Entry 1J5E (X-ray diffraction, 3.05 A resolution); this record covers chains A and N of the 21 polymer chains in the assembly.

# Chain A
Molecule: 16S ribosomal RNA
Organism: Thermus thermophilus
Sequence (1522 nucleotides; numbered 0 to 1544 plus 19 insertion-coded residues; 42 numbers in that range are skipped by the numbering (no residue carries them; nothing is unmodelled there); the number before each row is that of its first residue; a row labelled like 190A-190L holds insertion residues (190A, then the next letters in order); numbering starts at 0):
     0 UUUGUUGGAG AGUUUGAUCC UGGCUCAGGG UGAACGCUGG CGGCGUGCCU AAGACAUGCA
    60 AGUCGUGCGG G
    73 CCGCGGGGUU UU
    88 ACUCCG
    95 UGGUC
   101 AGCGGCGGAC GGGUGAGUAA CGCGUGGGU
  129A G
   130 ACCUACCCGG AAGAGGGGGA CAACCCGGGG AAACUCGGGC UAAUCCCCCA UGUGGACCCG
   190 C
190A-190L CCCUUGGGGUGU
   191 GUCCAAAGGG CUUU
   216 GCCCGCUUCC GGAUGGGCCC GCGUCCCAUC AGCUAGUUGG UGGGGUAAUG GCCCACCAAG
   276 GCGACGACGG GUAGCCGGUC UGAGAGGAUG GCCGGCCACA GGGGCACUGA GACACGGGCC
   336 CCACUCCUAC GGGAGGCAGC AGUUAGGAAU CUUCCGCAAU GGGCGCAAGC CUGACGGAGC
   396 GACGCCGCUU GGAGGAAGAA GCCCUUCGGG GUGUAAACUC CUGAA
   442 CCCGGGACGA AACCCCCGAC GA
   474 GGGGACUGAC GGUACCGGG
   494 GUAAUAGCGC CGGCCAACUC CGUGCCAGCA GCCGCGGUAA UACGGAGGGC GCGAGCGUUA
   554 CCCGGAUUCA CUGGGCGUAA AGGGCGUGUA GGCGGCCUGG GGCGUCCCAU GUGAAAGACC
   614 ACGGCUCAAC CGUGGGGGAG CGUGGGAUAC GCUCAGGCUA GACGGUGGGA GAGGGUGGUG
   674 GAAUUCCCGG AGUAGCGGUG AAAUGCGCAG AUACCGGGAG GAACGCCGAU GGCGAAGGCA
   734 GCCACCUGGU CCACCCGUGA CGCUGAGGCG CGAAAGCGUG GGGAGCAAAC CGGAUUAGAU
   794 ACCCGGGUAG UCCACGCCCU AAACGAUGCG CGCUAGGUCU CUGGGUCU
   848 CCUGGGGGCC GAAGCUAACG CGUUAAGCGC GCCGCCUGGG GAGUACGGCC GCAAGGCUGA
   908 AACUCAAAGG AAUUGACGGG GGCCCGCACA AGCGGUGGAG CAUGUGGUUU AAUUCGAAGC
   968 AACGCGAAGA ACCUUACCAG GCCUUGACAU GCUAGG
 1003A G
  1004 AACCCGGGUG AAAGCCUGGG GUGCCCC
1030A-1030D GCGA
  1031 GGGGAGCCCU AGCACAGGUG CUGCAUGGCC GUCGUCAGCU CGUGCCGUGA GGUGUUGGGU
  1091 UAAGUCCCGC AACGAGCGCA ACCCCCGCCG UUAGUUGCCA GCGGUUCGGC CGGGCACUCU
  1151 AACGGGACUG CCCGCGAAA
  1171 GCGGGAGGAA GGAGGGGACG ACGUCUGGUC AGCAUGGCCC UUACGGCCUG GGCGACACAC
  1231 GUGCUACAAU GCCCACUACA AAGCGAUGCC ACCCGGCAAC GGGGAGCUAA UCGCAAAAAG
  1291 GUGGGCCCAG UUCGGAUUGG GGUCUGCAAC CCGACCCCAU GAAGCCGGAA UCGCUAGUAA
  1351 UCGCGGAUCA G
 1361A C
  1362 CAUGCCGCGG UGAAUACGUU CCCGGGCCUU GUACACACCG CCCGUCACGC CAUGGGAGCG
  1422 GGCUCUACCC GAAGUCGCCG GG
  1446 AGCCUACGGG
  1459 CAGGCGCCGA GGGUAGGGCC CGUGACUGGG GCGAAGUCGU AACAAGGUAG CUGUACCGGA
  1519 AGGUGCGGCU GGAUCACCUC CUUUCU
Unresolved in the structure: 0-4, 1535-1538

# Chain N
Molecule: 30S ribosomal protein S14
Organism: Thermus thermophilus
Reference sequence: P24320 (RS14_THETH); residues 2-61 here correspond to UniProt positions 1-60 (UniProt number = residue number - 1)
Chain sequence (60 residues; row label = number of the first residue in the row):
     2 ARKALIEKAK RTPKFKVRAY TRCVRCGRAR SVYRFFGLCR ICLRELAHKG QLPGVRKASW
Metal / ion sites: Zn2+: Cys24, Cys27, Cys40, Cys43

# How chain A and chain N interact
Pairs across the interface (73):
  G973(A) - Arg29(N)  hydrogen bond to the sugar
  G973(A) - Arg41(N)  hydrogen bond to the phosphate
  A974(A) - Arg29(N)  salt bridge to the phosphate
  A974(A) - Arg31(N)  hydrogen bond to the base
  A974(A) - Ser32(N)  hydrogen bond to the phosphate
  A974(A) - Arg41(N)  salt bridge to the phosphate
  A975(A) - Arg31(N)  phosphate contact
  A975(A) - Ser32(N)  sugar contact
  A975(A) - Tyr34(N)  base contact
  G976(A) - Arg31(N)  phosphate contact
  G976(A) - Ser32(N)  hydrogen bond to the phosphate
  A977(A) - Arg31(N)  salt bridge to the phosphate
  C979(A) - Val18(N)  hydrogen bond to the base
  C979(A) - Arg19(N)  hydrogen bond to the base
  C980(A) - Val18(N)  base contact
  C980(A) - Arg19(N)  hydrogen bond to the sugar
  C980(A) - Tyr21(N)  sugar contact
  U981(A) - Glu8(N)  phosphate contact
  U981(A) - Tyr21(N)  sugar contact
  U982(A) - Leu6(N)  sugar contact
  U982(A) - Arg23(N)  salt bridge to the phosphate
  A983(A) - Arg3(N)  salt bridge to the phosphate
  A983(A) - Leu6(N)  phosphate contact
  A994(A) - Lys4(N)  base contact
  A994(A) - Ala5(N)  base contact
  A994(A) - Lys11(N)  sugar contact
  C995(A) - Lys4(N)  hydrogen bond to the base
  A1015(A) - Lys15(N)  hydrogen bond to the phosphate
  A1016(A) - Lys15(N)  salt bridge to the phosphate
  G1047(A) - Lys4(N)  salt bridge to the phosphate
  G1048(A) - Arg3(N)  phosphate contact
  G1048(A) - Lys4(N)  hydrogen bond to the phosphate
  U1049(A) - Ala2(N)  hydrogen bond to the base
  U1049(A) - Arg3(N)  phosphate contact
  C1059(A) - Arg45(N)  hydrogen bond to the phosphate
  C1060(A) - Arg45(N)  salt bridge to the phosphate
  C1113(A) - Arg57(N)  hydrogen bond to the sugar
  C1114(A) - Ser60(N)  hydrogen bond to the sugar
  C1115(A) - Trp61(N)  sugar contact
  G1186(A) - Trp61(N)  hydrogen bond to the base
  G1187(A) - Ser60(N)  hydrogen bond to the base
  G1187(A) - Trp61(N)  sugar contact
  A1188(A) - Lys58(N)  hydrogen bond to the phosphate
  A1188(A) - Ser60(N)  sugar contact
  C1189(A) - Lys58(N)  salt bridge to the phosphate
  G1202(A) - Ala2(N)  phosphate contact
  G1202(A) - Cys27(N)  hydrogen bond to the sugar
  G1202(A) - Arg29(N)  hydrogen bond to the sugar
  G1202(A) - Ile42(N)  base contact
  G1202(A) - Cys43(N)  hydrogen bond to the base
  G1202(A) - Glu46(N)  hydrogen bond to the base
  C1203(A) - Ala2(N)  phosphate contact
  C1203(A) - Cys27(N)  sugar contact
  G1216(A) - Arg3(N)  salt bridge to the phosphate
  G1216(A) - Ala5(N)  phosphate contact
  C1217(A) - Ala5(N)  phosphate contact
  C1217(A) - Glu8(N)  phosphate contact
  C1218(A) - Glu8(N)  phosphate contact
  U1219(A) - Arg19(N)  salt bridge to the phosphate
  G1316(A) - Val18(N)  phosphate contact
  C1317(A) - Phe16(N)  stacking on the base
  C1317(A) - Lys17(N)  hydrogen bond to the phosphate
  C1317(A) - Arg19(N)  base contact
  A1357(A) - Tyr34(N)  sugar contact
  U1358(A) - Val33(N)  sugar contact
  U1358(A) - Tyr34(N)  phosphate contact
  U1358(A) - Arg35(N)  hydrogen bond to the phosphate
  C1359(A) - Thr22(N)  hydrogen bond to the phosphate
  C1359(A) - Val33(N)  phosphate contact
  C1359(A) - Arg35(N)  salt bridge to the phosphate
  A1360(A) - Arg35(N)  salt bridge to the phosphate
  G1368(A) - Trp61(N)  phosphate contact
  C1369(A) - Trp61(N)  hydrogen bond to the phosphate
Also at the interface, not in a pair above, chain A (43 interface residues in all): A996, A1046, A1318
Also at the interface, not in a pair above, chain N (34 interface residues in all): Ala20, Ala30, Phe36

# In short
43 residues of chain A and 34 residues of chain N are in contact, with 26 hydrogen bonds, 13 salt bridges and
1 aromatic stacking contact. Among the polar pairs are A974(A)-Arg31(N), C979(A)-Val18(N) and
C979(A)-Arg19(N).
Here chain A is 16S ribosomal RNA and chain N is 30S ribosomal protein S14, both from Thermus thermophilus.
Entry 1J5E (Structure of the Thermus thermophilus 30S Ribosomal Subunit) was determined by X-ray diffraction.
